6F39 - chains A and B; structure by X-ray diffraction, 5.80 A resolution (low resolution: residue-level contacts below are approximate; hydrogen-bond / salt-bridge calls are withheld).

== Chain A (and B) ==
Name: Complement C1r subcomponent
Organism: Homo sapiens
Notes: EC 3.4.21.41; chain B of this document is another copy of the same molecule, construct and numbering; everything in this record applies to it too
UniProt: P00736 (C1R_HUMAN); residues 5-289 here correspond to UniProt positions 22-306 (UniProt number = residue number + 17)
Chain sequence (285 residues; numbered 5 to 289; the number before each row is that of its first residue):
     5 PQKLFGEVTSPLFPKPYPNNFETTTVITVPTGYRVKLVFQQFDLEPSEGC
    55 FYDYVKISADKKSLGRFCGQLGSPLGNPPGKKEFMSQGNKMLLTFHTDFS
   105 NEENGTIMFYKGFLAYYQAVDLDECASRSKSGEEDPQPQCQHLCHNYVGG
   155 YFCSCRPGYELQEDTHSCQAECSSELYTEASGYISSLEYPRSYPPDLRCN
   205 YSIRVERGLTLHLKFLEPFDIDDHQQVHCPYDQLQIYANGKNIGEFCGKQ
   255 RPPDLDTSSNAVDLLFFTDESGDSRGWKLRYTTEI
Disordered / not traced: 44-45, 63-65, 112-113, 123-124, 174 (chain B: 44-45, 113, 174, 289)
Cystine bridges: Cys54-Cys72, Cys129-Cys148, Cys144-Cys157, Cys159-Cys172, Cys176-Cys203, Cys233-Cys251
Covalent attachments: N-acetylglucosamine (NAG) linked to Asn108, Asn204
Bound ions: Ca2+ site 1: Asp57, Ser104; Ca2+ site 2: Asp127, Tyr151, Gly154; Na+: Ser190, Arg279; Ca2+ site 3 near Asp226 (its only coordinating residue here)
UniProt features mapped onto this chain:
  - binding site (Ca(2+)): Glu49, Asp57, Asp102, Asp125, Leu126, Glu128, Asn150, Tyr151, Gly154, Asp226, Asp236, Asp273, Asp277
  - modified residue: Asn150 (3R: -3-hydroxyasparagine), Ser189 (Phosphoserine)
  - glycosylation (N-linked (GlcNAc...) asparagine): Asn108, Asn204

== How chain A and chain B interact ==
Contacting residue pairs (19; chain A residue first):
  Leu8(A) - Val152(B)
  Phe9(A) - Tyr151(B)
  Phe9(A) - Phe156(B)
  Lys19(A) - Thr182(B)
  Lys40(A) - Asn150(B)
  Lys85(A) - Leu147(B)
  Tyr120(A) - Ser158(B)
  Gln122(A) - His149(B)
  Gln122(A) - Asn150(B)
  Gln122(A) - Tyr151(B)
  Asn150(A) - Lys40(B)
  Tyr151(A) - Leu8(B)
  Tyr151(A) - Gln122(B)
  Tyr151(A) - Ala123(B)
  Tyr151(A) - Val124(B)
  Val152(A) - Ala123(B)
  Val152(A) - Val124(B)
  Phe156(A) - Gln122(B)
  Glu183(A) - Met112(B)
Interface residues without a listed pair, chain A (17 interface residues in all): Val42, Lys115, Leu147, His149, Tyr181
Interface residues without a listed pair, chain B (18 interface residues in all): Lys85, Lys115, Asp125, Tyr181

== Summary ==
The interface between chain A and chain B involves 17 residues on one side and 18 on the other. Covalently
linked N-acetylglucosamine: at Asn108(A) and Asn204(A). Curated annotation (UniProt) lists 13 Ca2+-binding
residues on chain A.
Both chains are Complement C1r subcomponent (Homo sapiens). Entry 6F39 (C1r homodimer CUB1-EGF-CUB2) was
determined by X-ray diffraction, deposited together with 6F1C, 6F1D and 6F1H.
